PDB entry 4ZCL | X-ray diffraction, 3.06 A resolution | chain A

[Chain A]
Name: GTP-binding protein TypA/BipA
From: Escherichia coli (strain K12)
UniProtKB: P32132 (TYPA_ECOLI); residues 1-601 here = UniProt positions 1-601
Sequence (635 residues; row label = number of the first residue in the row; numbers below 1 keep their minus sign (Met-33 is residue -33)):
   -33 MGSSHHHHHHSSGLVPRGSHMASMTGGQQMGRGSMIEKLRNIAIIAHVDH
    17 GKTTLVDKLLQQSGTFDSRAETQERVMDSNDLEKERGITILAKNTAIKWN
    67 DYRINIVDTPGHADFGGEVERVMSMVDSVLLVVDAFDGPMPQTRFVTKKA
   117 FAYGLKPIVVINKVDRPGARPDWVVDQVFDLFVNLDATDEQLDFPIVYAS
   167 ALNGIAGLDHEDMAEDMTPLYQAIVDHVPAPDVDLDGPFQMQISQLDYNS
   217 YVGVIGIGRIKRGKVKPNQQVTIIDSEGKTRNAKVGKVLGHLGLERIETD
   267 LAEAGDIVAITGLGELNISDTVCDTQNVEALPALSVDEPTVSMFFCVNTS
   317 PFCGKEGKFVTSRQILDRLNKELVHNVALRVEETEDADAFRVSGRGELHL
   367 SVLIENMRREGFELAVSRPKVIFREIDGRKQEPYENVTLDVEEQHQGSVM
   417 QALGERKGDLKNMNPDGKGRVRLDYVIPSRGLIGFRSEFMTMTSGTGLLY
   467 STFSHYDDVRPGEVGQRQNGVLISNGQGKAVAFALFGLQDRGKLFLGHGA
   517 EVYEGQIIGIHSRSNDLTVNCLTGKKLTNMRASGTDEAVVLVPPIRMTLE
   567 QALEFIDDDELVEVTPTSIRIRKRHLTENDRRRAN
Not modelled in the structure: -33 to 0, 32-55, 540-555
Construct notes: initiating methionine (-33); expression tag (-32 to 0)
Residues lining bound ligands:
  - GDP (guanosine-5'-diphosphate): His13, Val14, Asp15, His16, Gly17, Lys18, Thr19, Thr20, Asn128, Lys129, Asp131, Ser166, Ala167, Leu168
  - cobalt hexammine(III) (NCO): Gln482, Arg483, Gln484, Asn485, Ser530, Asp532, Asp573
What the authors report for this chain:
  - binding site for GDP: Ala12 to Thr19, Asn128 to Asp131, Ser166 to Leu168
  - conformationally variable residues (order/disorder transition): Val42 to Trp65

[In short]
Ligands of chain A: cobalt hexammine(III) and GDP. The paper reports a binding site for GDP at Ala12, Asn128
and Ser166; conformational variability at Val42.
Chain A is GTP-binding protein TypA/BipA (Escherichia coli (strain K12)); the structure, Crystal Structure of
Escherichia coli GTPase BipA/TypA Complexed with GDP, was determined by X-ray diffraction together with 4ZCI,
4ZCK and 4ZCM from the same study.
